8YBK - chains B and J of the 10 polymer chains in the assembly; structure by electron microscopy, 2.69 A resolution.

# Chain B
Molecule: Histone H4
Organism: Homo sapiens
UniProt: P62805 (H4_HUMAN); residues 0-102 here correspond to UniProt positions 1-103 (UniProt number = residue number + 1)
Sequence (106 residues; row label = number of the first residue in the row; numbers below 1 keep their minus sign (Gly-3 is residue -3)):
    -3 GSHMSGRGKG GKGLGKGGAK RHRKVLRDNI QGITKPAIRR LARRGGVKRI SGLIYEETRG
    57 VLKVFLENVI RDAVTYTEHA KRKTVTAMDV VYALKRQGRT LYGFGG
Unresolved in the structure: -3 to 20
Sequence notes: expression tag (-3 to -1)

# Chain J
Molecule: 145-nt DNA strand
Organism: synthetic construct
Sequence (145 nucleotides; each row starts with the number of its first residue; numbers below 1 keep their minus sign (DA-72 is residue -72)):
   -72 ATCGATGTAT ATATCTGACA CGTGCCTGGA GACTAGGGAG TAATCCCCTT GGCGGTTAAA
   -12 ACGCGGGGGA CAGCGCGTAC GTGCGTTTAA GCGGTGCTAG AGCTGTCTAC GACCAATTGA
    48 GCGGCCTCGG CACCGGGATT CTGAT
Unresolved in the structure: -72 to -54, 61-72

# Chain B / chain J interface
Residue-residue contacts (12):
  Arg35(B) - DG8(J)  salt bridge to the phosphate
  Arg35(B) - DT9(J)  salt bridge to the phosphate
  Arg45(B) - DC7(J)  sugar contact
  Arg45(B) - DG8(J)  phosphate contact
  Ile46(B) - DC7(J)  phosphate contact
  Ile46(B) - DG8(J)  hydrogen bond to the phosphate
  Ser47(B) - DC7(J)  phosphate contact
  Gly48(B) - DC7(J)  hydrogen bond to the phosphate
  Arg78(B) - DA28(J)  phosphate contact
  Lys79(B) - DG27(J)  phosphate contact
  Lys79(B) - DA28(J)  hydrogen bond to the phosphate
  Thr80(B) - DA28(J)  hydrogen bond to the phosphate
Also at the interface, not in a pair above, chain B (11 interface residues in all): Arg39, Lys44, Lys77
Also at the interface, not in a pair above, chain J (6 interface residues in all): DG29

# Summary
11 residues of chain B and 6 residues of chain J are in contact, with 4 hydrogen bonds and 2 salt bridges.
Polar pairs include Ile46(B)-DG8(J), Gly48(B)-DC7(J) and Lys79(B)-DA28(J).
Chain B is Histone H4 (Homo sapiens) and chain J is a 145-nt DNA strand (synthetic construct); the structure,
Cryo-EM structure of the human nucleosome containing the H3.1 E97K mutant, was determined by electron
microscopy, deposited together with 8YBJ.
